7AOR - chains bb and 2 of the 57 polymer chains in the assembly; structure by electron microscopy, 3.50 A resolution.

[Chain bb]
Molecule: mS38
Organism: Trypanosoma cruzi (strain CL Brener)
UniProt: Q4DMI0 (Q4DMI0_TRYCC); numbering as in UniProt (aligned over 1-238)
Chain sequence (238 residues; numbered 1 to 238; the number before each row is that of its first residue):
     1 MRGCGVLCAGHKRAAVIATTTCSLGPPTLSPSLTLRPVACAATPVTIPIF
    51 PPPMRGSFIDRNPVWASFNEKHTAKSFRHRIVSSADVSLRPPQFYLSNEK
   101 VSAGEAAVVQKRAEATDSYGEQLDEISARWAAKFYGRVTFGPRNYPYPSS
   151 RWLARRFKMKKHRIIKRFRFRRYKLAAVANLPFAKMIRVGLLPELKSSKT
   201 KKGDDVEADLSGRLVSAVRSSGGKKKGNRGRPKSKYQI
Disordered / not traced: 1-128

[Chain 2]
Molecule: 8129-nt RNA strand
Organism: Trypanosoma cruzi (strain CL Brener)
Sequence (8129 nucleotides; numbered -2588 to 5540; the number before each row is that of its first residue; numbers below 1 keep their minus sign (U-2588 is residue -2588)):
 -2588 UUUAAUGGGUAAUUUUAAAGCAAGUAAUUAUGAAUUAGGAUAAGAACAGA
 -2538 AUUCCUCAAGUCCCUAAUUGCGAUUAUUUGUUAAGAUCUUUUUGAGGAUA
 -2488 GAUCUAAAAUUACCAAGUCCAAUUUUUGUAUAUGGGCGGGCUAUGAAAAU
 -2438 AUAAAAUUAUAUAUUUUCUAGUUUGAUCGAAAAUGCUUUUCGAUUUGAAA
 -2388 AUUUAAAUUAAAUUUAAGUUUAAUUUUCAAUUUUCAAAAUUUGAAACAAU
 -2338 UUUGGAAUUUUGGUAGGUAUUUUAUUGAUAGGUUUAAAUCACCGCUGUAU
 -2288 AAAUUUUGGUAGUAAAACUUUUUGUAAUAAUGCGUUUUUAUUAUCAGUUA
 -2238 UUUAUGGGUGUUUGUGAUUUAAAUGUAAUCAGUUUAGUACAAAUCAUUUU
 -2188 UCUAAAUUAUUUUGAGUUUUGGGAUUUGGAGGUUUGAACUUGAAUUUAAA
 -2138 UUUAGUUUCAAGUCAAGUCGUAUAAAAAACAUGGCAUUUUUUGUUGCUAU
 -2088 AAGUUUUUUAUAUAACUCUUUGAUUCGAAAUUAAAUUUAAAUUUAGGUUU
 -2038 UAGCUAUUUUAAAUUCCAACUUGAAAUUUGUUUUGGGUUUUUAUAAUUGA
 -1988 GUUUUAAAUUUUAAAUCCAAAUUUAAAUAGGAUCUUCUUUACUAAUGAAA
 -1938 AUAUUUUACAAAUCUUUUGCAAAAAUAUUUUAAUUUAGUAAGGAUGGUUG
 -1888 GUAUUUUAAAUUUCGGUUUAAUUUUUAAAAUUUUUUUAUUGACCAAACAU
 -1838 UUUCAAGGUUAGUGGGAAUAGCUAUGACUUUGGUUUAGAUUUAGUUUUAU
 -1788 CAUUGAAUUGUUAUGUAAAGGAUUUGUGGUUAUACAAUAUGUUUAUGUAU
 -1738 GUGUUUAUUAUAUGUACUCGAUUAGAGAAGCUAAACUUAAAUUCAAACCU
 -1688 CCAAUUUCCAAAACUUGAAACAAUUUUUAGGUGAUUUAUUAAGAAUUGAU
 -1638 UUAAAAUUAUGAAUGUAUAAAUUUUGGUAGUAGGUUUUUUUUGUAAUAAU
 -1588 GUGUUUAUAAAUUGUAACUAAUCUGGUUUAAACUAUUUUUCUAAAUUAUU
 -1538 UUAGGUUUUUUUUGGGACAUGAGAGUUUAAAUUUGAAUUUACUUUUAAGU
 -1488 UAUCAAUAAAAAACAUGUUUUUUGUGCUAUUAAAAUUUAUAUAAUCUUUU
 -1438 UGACGUCAAAUUUAAAUUUAGGUUUAUUCUAAUUCGAAACUUUUUGGUUU
 -1388 UUUAAUAAAUAACUCCAAUAAAUCUAAAUUUUUUUAUAGAUCAAACAUUU
 -1338 UUAAGGUUGGUAGGCAUAGUUAUGACUUUCUAGUUUAAUUUAGUUUUAUU
 -1288 UAUUGAAUUGUUAUGUAAAGGAUUUGUGGUUGGGAAUGUUUAUGUUUAUG
 -1238 UUUAUUAUGUGUAUUUUAUUUAAUUAGAAAAGCUUUUAAAAAUUUAAAAU
 -1188 UUGUAAUCCAAAUUUUACCAAUUAAGAAGAAUAUUAUAAUAAUGGGUGUC
 -1138 UUAUAUUUUAAAUAAAUAUUUAAAUUCCGUGUAGUAAAUUUAUUAUUUGU
 -1088 AUUAUUUAUAUAAUAGGUGUAUUAUAUUUAAAUUUUAAAUUUGUUGUUUU
 -1038 AUAUUUAGAUACAUAUUUAUAGAUUAAUAUAUUUAAAUAAUAUUUUAAAA
  -988 UUUAUUGAACUGUAAUUAUUAGUUUAAUAUUUUUAGUUUGAUGUUGAAAU
  -938 AUUUAAUUAAAGAUGUUACAGUUGUUCUAUAUGUACCAAAUAAAUAUAGU
  -888 AAGAUUAUUUUAGUUGAAUUAAUAAAUAAAUAUUUAUUUUUCUUUGUAAA
  -838 UAUUAUGAACAAUUUAAAAAUUAAUCUGUUUAACUAAAAUGUUAUAUAUA
  -788 AUAAUCUAAGUUAAUUUGAAUAUUAAAAGUACAAGUAUAAUUUGUAAUUC
  -738 UAAAGUAUUUUAAUGGUAUAUUUUUAGUAGGUAAAUGAAAAGUAUAAAUG
  -688 GAUAUAACUUAAUAUUUAAUAUUUGUUUAAUGAAAAGUAUUUUAUUAUUA
  -638 UAUUGUAUAGUAUUAUUAUAGUGUAUAGUUUUUUAAAAAUAUAAAAAUAU
  -588 UGUUAAUAAAAUUAUCGUAUUUUAAGUGCGUUUAUUAAAUGCGUUUGUCU
  -538 AAGAUAAUUAUUUAAGAUUAUUCUUGUAAAUAUAUUUAAAUAUUAAUAAU
  -488 UCUUAAAAUAAAAAAAUAUCCUCAAUUGCAAUAUUAUUGUAGCAUAGUAA
  -438 UUUGUUAACUAAAUAUUAAAGUGUUCCAUAGAAAAUUUUUAAAUUACAAC
  -388 AAAUAAAAUAAAGUAUGAAUUAAUAUCAAAAUUUUAAUAAAAAUUAAAAA
  -338 AUUAAAAUAGGGCAAGUCCUACUCUCCUUUACAAAGAGAACAUUAUGAUA
  -288 UGUAAUUGUAUGUUUGAUUGGGGCAAUACUAUAUUUAUUUAUAUAGCAUA
  -238 AGAACUAUAUUCUUUGAAAUUAUAAAAGGUUCGAGCAGGUUAACAAGCAU
  -188 UAAAAAUAAAUGUGUUUCAUCGUCUACUUAUUACCAUGAUUGAUUGUUCA
  -138 UCAAAAUAGUAAUUCGUUAGUUGGGUUAAAAUCGUUGUAAAGCAGAUUUG
   -88 UUUAUAUAUUUAAUUUUUAUAAUUAAUAAUAAUUAAUAUAAGUACGCAAG
   -38 GAUUGAUUAUUGAAAAAAGAAAGAAGAAUAUAAUUUAUAUAAAUUAUGGU
    12 CAAUUGUUAGUAUUCAUAUUAAUUUUUUUAAAUGUUUUAUCAUUUUAUAA
    62 AGGUUUAUUUUUGAAAGAUUUUUUGUAUAAAAUUUUAGGAAUAGUUAAUA
   112 AUAAUUUAUAAUUUUGAUUAGAUUGUUUUGUUAAUGCUAUUAGAUGGGUG
   162 UGGAAAAAUAAAAAAAAUAAUUAAUAUAUAUCAAUAAUAAAUUAAAUUAA
   212 UCUAUUAGUCAGAAAUGGAUGCCAGCCGUUGCGGUAAUUUCUAUGCUUUU
   262 AAAUAUUAUACAAUUAUCAUAUUAAAUUGUUAAGUGCUGAUUUAACCAAU
   312 AAAAAUAUAAAUAAUUUUUAUUUGUUUUUAAACACCAUUAGGUAUAUGCA
   362 AAUAUAAAAUUAUAGUAAUUAUAAAUUAUAUUAUAUUAUAUUUAUUCAUA
   412 UAAUUAAUAGGAUAAUAUUUGUAGUUUUUGAUACCAUGAUAAGGAUUAUA
   462 AAUUGAAAGUGUUAAUAUCAUAAUCAAAAUUUAUUAUUUAUAUUAAAUAU
   512 GUAUGUGUAGAUAAAAUAAGAAAUUAAAAAGGUAUUGUUGCCCACCAAUU
   562 UUUAUAAUAAAAAUAACGUGCAGUAAUUAAUAUAUUUAUAAAAAUAUAUU
   612 UUAGCUAAAUUAGAAUCAAUUUAAUAAUUUUAAGUUUUGGUUGAUUAAAA
   662 GAGGAGUUUUUGGAAGGUGGGGAUUUUCAUUUUGAUUUCCCAGAGAACCA
   712 GAGAGGCGGGAACCAGCGUUUUAUUUUUGGGGGAGAGCGGAGCGCGAGGA
   762 AAGCCCAUUUUGAGCAGGAGUUUUUCGGGGGGGAGGGGGCAUUUCUGGCG
   812 GAGAACAGAGAUUCUUGUUUCGGAAGGGGAGCAGGCCCGACAGAUUUUUG
   862 CCAACGCAUUCAGGAGGGGAGCCUUAUUUGAAGUGCGCUUUCUUUCAAGA
   912 GGGGGAGAGAAGGGGAGAAGGGGAAGUGAGAAAUUUAGAAUUACACGGUG
   962 AAAUUAAAUUUUGACUAAAUUAAGGUUGCCCUCUUGUCGUCUCUAUCUCC
  1012 UCCCAACCCCUCUCCCCUUGGAUCCUUCCCCCCAAAACUCCUCGAUGUUU
  1062 CUUCCCUACCCAAAUCACUUCAGCGUUCCCCCGCUACCCAAUCAUCCUCC
  1112 UACCAAACCCCCCGCCCCCUUUACCCUCGCCCCCUCUCUCAAUCCAACUU
  1162 CUCCUUUCUCAAUCCUCCUCCUCUCCCCAACCCUCUCCCCAAAAUUAAUU
  1212 CCUCGUCUAAAAUUCCAUUUUGUUUAUAAAAAAAAUUAAGUUGAUAUUAA
  1262 UAUUAUUAAAUAUUCAAAAUUAUUUAUUAAUAUAAAGAAAGAAUAUUUUA
  1312 UUAGUAUAAUAUUAAUGUGUAUAAUGUUAAGUCAAAUUAAAAUGCCAGAU
  1362 AUGUUAAAAAACAGGCUAUUGUAUUUAUCAAUAGACAAAAAAAUAUGUUU
  1412 AAAUUUAAAUGUAUAUUUUUGUAAUAUGGUUUUGUAAUGCACAAAAUGAA
  1462 UAAGGAACAUUUUUGUAUAUUAAUUUAUAUGAUACAAAAAAACAUGACUA
  1512 CAUGAUAAGUACAAGAGGAGACAGACGACAGUGUCCACAGCACCCGUUUC
  1562 AGCACAGUUGGAGGAGAGGGGAUAAGAUUUAUUGAUGAAAUUUGUGAUUU
  1612 GCAUCGUGGUACAGAAAAGUUAUGUGAAUAUAAAAGUGUAGAACAAUGUC
  1662 UUCCGAUUUCGACAGGUUAGAAGAUGGGGAAGAGCAGGCAUUUUGGAGAA
  1712 GGCGAGGGCGACGGGCAAGCGAAAGAUUUUGAAACUUUCCGAGAAGGGGG
  1762 AACAGAGGGGUAAGGGGCUCCGGUUUAGACAGAGGAAUUUCGUUGACAAA
  1812 GAGACAGAAGUUUUGGGGCGAGCAGGCUUUCAGGAAUGGAUUCUUGAUGA
  1862 GGGGGAGGGGAUUUUAAACAGGGAGGAGAGAGAGGGGAAUCGAUAGCGGC
  1912 UUUGGGGCAGAAAGAAUUGAUUAUUUAGAAGGGGGCCGCGAGGAGGGGAG
  1962 AGUCGAAGGAUUUUUGAUUUUUGUGAAGGAGAAGGAAGGGAGCAGAUUCG
  2012 AACGGGAUAGCGAGAGGGAGAAGCAAGGGGGGUUUUUGGGGGUUAAAAGG
  2062 AAACCAGUUUUAGACCAAAGAAAGGGGGGGGCCGGGAAUUCAGCUUUGUG
  2112 GAACACCCCAAAGGGAUUUGAGGAAUUUUUGGGGGAGCUCGACGGCGGGC
  2162 GGAGCAUUAUUUGAGGAGGGCGGGAGCAGAAGGCUUUCUGAGGAAAGAGG
  2212 GGACCGAGAUCGAUGAAGGUUAUUUUUUGGUUAUUGAGGAUUGUUUAAAA
  2262 UUGAAUAAAAAGGCUUUUUGGAAGGGGAUUUUUGGGGGACACCGCCAGAG
  2312 GAGGAGGGUUUUGGAAGAGUUUGUUUUGAGAGGAGGUUUUGAGGGGAGGG
  2362 GAGAGAGGGAACGGGAGAGGAACGGACCAGAGAGGAGAGUUGAGGAAGGC
  2412 GGUUUUGAAGGAGAGGGGAGGCUUUCGGACCAAGGGAAGGAAGGGAGGUU
  2462 AAGAAAAGGAAAAACAAUUUGUGAGGGAGAAGGGUUUUUGGAGGGGUUUU
  2512 GGGAAGAGAGGGGUUUUGGGGAAACCAGAUGAGAUUGUUUGCAGAAACAA
  2562 AGGGGUUUUUGGGCAAAGGAAUACAAUUUGCAGAGGGGGGAGAGCGGAAG
  2612 GAGGAACACGGGAGGGAAGACAGGAUUUAGGAAGCGAGAGAGAGGAGAGG
  2662 GGAAAGGGUUUAGUUGGAAUGAAGAGGUAGUUUGUAGGAAGUUAAGAAUA
  2712 AUGGUUAUAAAUUUUAUAUAAAAGCGGAGAAAAAAGAAAGGGUCUUUUAA
  2762 UGUCAGGUUGUUUAUAUAGAAUAUAUGGGGUAGGUUUUAGUUUAGGAUUU
  2812 UUUAUAGCAUUGCAAAUAAUUUGUGGAGUGUGUUUAGCUUGAUUAUUUUU
  2862 UAGUUGUUUUAUUUGUUCAAAUUGAUAUUUUGUAUUAUUUUUAUGAGAUU
  2912 UUGAUUUGGGUUUUGUGAUAAGAAGUGUACAUAUAUGUUUUACAUCUUUA
  2962 UUAUAUUUACUAUUAUAUAUCCAUAUAUUUAAGUCAAUAACGUUAAUAAU
  3012 AUUGUUUGACACACAUAUAUUAGUAUGAUUUAUAGGUUUUAUAUUGUUUG
  3062 UAUUUAUAAUAAUAAUAGCUUUUAUAGGAUAUGUACUGCCUUGUACAAUG
  3112 AUGUCAUACUGAGGUUUAACGGUGUUUAGUAAUAUUAUAGCAACAGUACC
  3162 AAUUUUAGGUAUAUGAUUAUGUUAUUGAAUUUGGGGAAGUGAAUUUAUAA
  3212 ACGAUUUUACAUUAUUAAAGUUACAUGUAUUACAUGUGUUAUUACCAUUU
  3262 AUAUUACUAAUAAUAUUAAUUUUACAUUUAUUUUGUCUACAUUAUUUUAU
  3312 GAGUUCUGAUGCAUUUUGUGAUAGGUUUGCAUUUUAUUGUGAAAGAUUAA
  3362 GUUUUUGUAUGUGGUUUUAUUUGAGAGAUAUGUUUUUAGCAUUUUCAAUA
  3412 UUAUUAUGUAUGAUGUAUGUUAUAUUUAUAAAUUGGUAUUUUGUAUUUCA
  3462 UGAGGAAUCUUGAGUUAUAGUAGAUACACUAAAAACAUCAGAUAAAAUAU
  3512 UACCAGAAUGAUUUUUUUUGUAUUUAUUCGGUUUUUUAAAGGCAAUCCCA
  3562 GAUAAGUUUAUGGGUUUGUUUUUAAUGGUUAUUUUAUUAUUCUCAUUAUU
  3612 UUUAUUUAUAUUGAAUUGUAUAUUAUGAUUUGUGUAUUGUAGAAGUUCAU
  3662 UAUUAUGAUUAACAUAUUCGUUAAUAUUAUUUUAUAGUAUAUGAAUGAGU
  3712 GGUUUUUUAGCAUUAUAUGUAGUAUUAGCAUAUCCAAUAUGAAUGGAAUU
  3762 ACAAUACUGAGUAUUAUUAUUAUUUUUGUUGAUAGUGUGUAGGUUAGAUU
  3812 AGUUUAGAAUAAAAAAAUAAGUAUUUUGAUAUUAUUAAAGUAAAAGAGGA
  3862 AUUUUGGGCGGAAGAGAAGGAGACAGGAGAGGAAAUGAAGGAGAAAGGUU
  3912 UUGAGAGGGGGGUUUUUUGAGGGGAGGAAAAAGAAUUUUGAAUUUGAACU
  3962 AUUUGUUUAAGUUAUGGGAGAGAAGCAAGGAGGAGAAAAGUAGGGGAAUU
  4012 UUGAGGAGAUUCUUGGGGAGAGGCGGGCGGGCGACGGCGGUUUUGAAAAC
  4062 ACCCAUUUUUAGGAGGAUAAGAGGGGAGAAAAGGGGAAAUGGAAUUGGGA
  4112 AUUGCCUUUGCCAAACUUUUAGAAGAAAGAGCAGGAAAGGUUAGGGGGAG
  4162 GAGAGAAGAAAGGGAAAGUUGUGAUUUUGGAGUUAUAGAAUAAGAUCAAA
  4212 UAAGUUAAUAAUAUCAAAGAAAAGUAUAUAUACGCUAGAACAAAUGAAGA
  4262 AUAAUAAAUUUUUAAUAUUGAUAAAAGAUAAUUUUACAACUCAAAAACCA
  4312 AGAAAUUGAUAAGAAAAAAUAAAUAUAUUAACAAUUAAUCUAAAAUAAAA
  4362 AAUAUAAAUGAUAAUAAGUCAUAUUAUAAAGAAAAAGCCAAUACAAAUAC
  4412 AAAGGUAACUUAGUUGUAAUAAUAGACAGAAAACUUUGAUAAAAAAUCCA
  4462 AAUACAAUUGGAAUAGCUCCAAUGCAAAGAAAGAGACAUGCAAGUAGUAA
  4512 ACUUAUUAAAAAGUUAUUAAAAAAAGAAAAAAAUAUGAAGUUGAUUAAAA
  4562 AAUAGUUUUCAUUGUAUUUAAAGUCAAAAAUAUUAUAUAUAAUAAAAAAA
  4612 UAGUAUAUAAUAAUAAGUAAUACUAAACUUAUACUAUAAAUUAAGUGAAA
  4662 AUUUAAAUAUAAAUAAAAGAUAUAAUUUUUUGUUGAAAUAAAUAUUAGGA
  4712 AUAAAAAGCAAAAAUUAUUCACACUUAACACAAAUAGUAAACUAACGAUA
  4762 GCAAAGCUGUUUAAUCCAAUUAAAACGCAUGUACAAGAUUGAAAUAAUAG
  4812 AAGUUUGAUGAAUAAAAUAUAAAAAUAAAUGAAGCUAAUUAGUAGAAUUA
  4862 UUAAUAUAAAACAAAACAAAAUAUAAAAAGUUAACAUAUAAAUAAAAAUA
  4912 AAGACACCAAGUCUAAUAUAAAGUUGCUCCAUAAACAAAAUUAAAAAGGC
  4962 GAUGUAUAAUUUGAAUAAAAUUAAUAAUGUGUAAAAUAGGCAUAAAAUUC
  5012 CAAGUCAUUCUUCAUCAAAAACUAAAAAACAAAAAUCACAUAGGAAAAAA
  5062 CAGUAGUUUAAUAUCAUAAAAUAUAAUAAUAUAAAUAAUAAUAUAAAAUU
  5112 UAUUAAGUUUAACAUGUAGUAAUAUCAUAGAACUAAAAUUUUAUAUCCAA
  5162 AUCUACUGGACAUUAAUAAUAAAAAGAGCAAUAAGCUAAAUAUUUCAAAG
  5212 AGGAUUGAUAUAAUAAUAAUAUGAUUAAUAAAUAUAAAUAAGAAUAUAAU
  5262 AAUGUAUUGAAUAAUAAUAAUAAUGAAUAAAAAUCUGGUAUCGAAUGAUA
  5312 GAAAGCAAAAAAAUAAUGUAAAGCAAAAUAAGAAUAAGAGUAUAAAGAUG
  5362 AAACAAAUAUAAGAAUCUAAUAAUGUUAUUCAAAAUAGGUUAAUAAUUAA
  5412 UAAUCAGAGUAAAUCAAAGCUUAGUAAUGUUAGUGUAGUAUAAUCACAUA
  5462 AGAUAAUAAAGCUGUAGAUAAUAAGAAAUAUAAAUAUGUGUAUGAUAUAU
  5512 AAAAACAAGGAUUUUUUGGGGGUUUAGGG
Disordered / not traced: -2588 to 0, 395-537, 614-5540

[Chain bb / chain 2 interface]
Contacting residue pairs (104; chain bb residue first):
  Arg129(bb) - A362(2)  phosphate contact
  Arg129(bb) - A363(2)  hydrogen bond to the base
  Arg129(bb) - A595(2)  salt bridge to the phosphate
  Ala131(bb) - A280(2)  hydrogen bond to the base
  Ala131(bb) - A363(2)  base contact
  Ala132(bb) - A280(2)  base contact
  Lys133(bb) - A280(2)  base contact
  Lys133(bb) - U364(2)  salt bridge to the phosphate
  Lys133(bb) - U594(2)  phosphate contact
  Phe134(bb) - C279(2)  sugar contact
  Phe134(bb) - A593(2)  phosphate contact
  Arg137(bb) - A280(2)  salt bridge to the phosphate
  Arg137(bb) - U372(2)  phosphate contact
  Thr139(bb) - C279(2)  hydrogen bond to the phosphate
  Phe140(bb) - U371(2)  sugar contact
  Phe140(bb) - U381(2)  base contact
  Phe140(bb) - A382(2)  sugar contact
  Gly141(bb) - A382(2)  sugar contact
  Arg143(bb) - A277(2)  base contact
  Arg143(bb) - U278(2)  phosphate contact
  Arg143(bb) - A368(2)  sugar contact
  Asn144(bb) - A277(2)  sugar contact
  Asn144(bb) - U278(2)  hydrogen bond to the phosphate
  Tyr145(bb) - A384(2)  hydrogen bond to the phosphate
  Tyr145(bb) - U612(2)  hydrogen bond to the sugar
  Pro146(bb) - U278(2)  base contact
  Tyr147(bb) - U278(2)  base contact
  Tyr147(bb) - U611(2)  sugar contact
  Tyr147(bb) - U612(2)  hydrogen bond to the phosphate
  Pro148(bb) - U278(2)  sugar contact
  Ser149(bb) - U612(2)  base contact
  Ser150(bb) - A382(2)  hydrogen bond to the phosphate
  Ser150(bb) - U383(2)  hydrogen bond to the phosphate
  Ser150(bb) - U612(2)  base contact
  Arg151(bb) - A591(2)  hydrogen bond to the base
  Arg151(bb) - U592(2)  hydrogen bond to the sugar
  Arg151(bb) - U611(2)  hydrogen bond to the base
  Arg151(bb) - U612(2)  hydrogen bond to the base
  Arg151(bb) - U613(2)  salt bridge to the phosphate
  Trp152(bb) - A382(2)  hydrogen bond to the phosphate
  Trp152(bb) - U383(2)  phosphate contact
  Trp152(bb) - U544(2)  base contact
  Leu153(bb) - A382(2)  sugar contact
  Ala154(bb) - U592(2)  phosphate contact
  Ala154(bb) - A593(2)  phosphate contact
  Arg155(bb) - U544(2)  hydrogen bond to the base
  Arg155(bb) - G584(2)  sugar contact
  Arg155(bb) - U592(2)  salt bridge to the phosphate
  Arg156(bb) - U381(2)  phosphate contact
  Arg156(bb) - A382(2)  salt bridge to the phosphate
  Phe157(bb) - U372(2)  phosphate contact
  Phe157(bb) - A373(2)  phosphate contact
  Lys158(bb) - U592(2)  salt bridge to the phosphate
  Lys158(bb) - A593(2)  phosphate contact
  Met159(bb) - A555(2)  phosphate contact
  Lys160(bb) - A373(2)  salt bridge to the phosphate
  Lys160(bb) - U374(2)  salt bridge to the phosphate
  Lys161(bb) - U594(2)  salt bridge to the phosphate
  Lys161(bb) - A595(2)  salt bridge to the phosphate
  His162(bb) - A599(2)  base contact
  His162(bb) - A602(2)  salt bridge to the phosphate
  His162(bb) - A603(2)  hydrogen bond to the base
  Arg163(bb) - C556(2)  salt bridge to the phosphate
  Arg163(bb) - A572(2)  salt bridge to the phosphate
  Lys166(bb) - A599(2)  base contact
  Lys166(bb) - A601(2)  hydrogen bond to the phosphate
  Arg167(bb) - A571(2)  salt bridge to the phosphate
  Arg167(bb) - A572(2)  salt bridge to the phosphate
  Arg169(bb) - U597(2)  salt bridge to the phosphate
  Arg169(bb) - U598(2)  salt bridge to the phosphate
  Phe170(bb) - A568(2)  base contact
  Phe170(bb) - A601(2)  phosphate contact
  Arg171(bb) - A567(2)  sugar contact
  Arg171(bb) - A568(2)  salt bridge to the phosphate
  Arg171(bb) - U569(2)  hydrogen bond to the sugar
  Arg171(bb) - A570(2)  hydrogen bond to the phosphate
  Arg171(bb) - A571(2)  salt bridge to the phosphate
  Arg172(bb) - A567(2)  base contact
  Tyr173(bb) - A567(2)  stacking on the base
  Lys174(bb) - A567(2)  hydrogen bond to the base
  Leu175(bb) - A567(2)  base contact
  Arg188(bb) - A567(2)  base contact
  Gly190(bb) - A567(2)  base contact
  Leu191(bb) - A567(2)  base contact
  Ser197(bb) - A568(2)  hydrogen bond to the sugar
  Ser198(bb) - A568(2)  phosphate contact
  Ser198(bb) - U569(2)  hydrogen bond to the phosphate
  Lys201(bb) - U566(2)  hydrogen bond to the sugar
  Lys201(bb) - A568(2)  salt bridge to the phosphate
  Lys201(bb) - A570(2)  salt bridge to the phosphate
  Lys224(bb) - U354(2)  salt bridge to the phosphate
  Asn228(bb) - U338(2)  sugar contact
  Asn228(bb) - U339(2)  phosphate contact
  Arg229(bb) - U338(2)  sugar contact
  Arg229(bb) - G359(2)  salt bridge to the phosphate
  Arg229(bb) - C360(2)  hydrogen bond to the base
  Arg229(bb) - A361(2)  base contact
  Arg231(bb) - U336(2)  base contact
  Pro232(bb) - U596(2)  phosphate contact
  Ser234(bb) - U597(2)  phosphate contact
  Ser234(bb) - U598(2)  phosphate contact
  Lys235(bb) - U598(2)  hydrogen bond to the phosphate
  Tyr236(bb) - U598(2)  phosphate contact
  Tyr236(bb) - A599(2)  hydrogen bond to the phosphate
Other interface residues (no listed pair), chain bb (59 interface residues in all): Trp130, Pro142, Val189, Lys199, Thr200, Gly227
Other interface residues (no listed pair), chain 2 (51 interface residues in all): C553, C554

[Summary]
Chain bb and chain 2 form an interface of 59 and 51 residues respectively; the contacts include 26 hydrogen
bonds, 24 salt bridges and 1 aromatic stacking contact. Polar pairs include Arg129(bb)-A363(2),
Ala131(bb)-A280(2) and Arg151(bb)-A591(2).
Chain bb is mS38 and chain 2 is an 8129-nt RNA strand, both from Trypanosoma cruzi (strain CL Brener); the
structure, mt-SSU from Trypanosoma cruzi in complex with mt-IF-3, was determined by electron microscopy
together with 7ANE, 7AIH and 7AM2 from the same study.
